Entry 3CWU (X-ray diffraction, 2.80 A resolution); this record covers chains B and C of the 8 polymer chains in the assembly.

Chain B (and C):
Protein: DNA-3-methyladenine glycosylase 2
Organism: Escherichia coli
Notes: EC 3.2.2.21; chain C of this document is another copy of the same molecule, construct and numbering; everything in this record applies to it too
Reference sequence: P04395 (3MG2_ECOLI); residue numbers follow UniProt; this construct covers 1-282
Amino-acid sequence (282 residues; row label = number of the first residue in the row):
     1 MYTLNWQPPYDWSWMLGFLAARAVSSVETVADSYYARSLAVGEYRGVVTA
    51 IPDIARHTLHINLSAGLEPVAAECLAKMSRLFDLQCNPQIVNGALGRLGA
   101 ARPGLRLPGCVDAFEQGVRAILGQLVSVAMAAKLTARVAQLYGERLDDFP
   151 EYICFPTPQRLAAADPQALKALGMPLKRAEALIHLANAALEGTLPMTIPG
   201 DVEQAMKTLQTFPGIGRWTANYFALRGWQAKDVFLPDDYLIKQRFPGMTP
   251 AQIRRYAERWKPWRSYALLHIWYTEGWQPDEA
Swiss-Prot annotation at these positions:
  - active site: Asp-238 (Proton acceptor)
  - site: Trp-218 (Determinant for substrate specificity and/or activity)
  - mutagenesis: Gln-124 (Q124A: Methylmethane sulfonate-resistant), Trp-218 (W218A: No catalytic activity, methylmethane sulfonate-sensitive), Asp-237 (D237N: More than 30% catalytic activity, methylmethane sulfonate-resistant), Asp-238 (D238N: No catalytic activity, methylmethane sulfonate-sensitive)

Chain B / chain C interface:
Contacting residue pairs (37; chain B residue first):
  Tyr-44(B) / Gln-85(C)  hydrogen bond
  Pro-69(B) / Gln-85(C)
  Ala-72(B) / Leu-4(C)  hydrophobic
  Ala-72(B) / Ala-72(C)
  Ala-72(B) / Leu-75(C)
  Ala-72(B) / Ala-76(C)
  Ala-72(B) / Ser-79(C)
  Glu-73(B) / Ala-76(C)
  Glu-73(B) / Arg-80(C)  salt bridge
  Leu-75(B) / Ala-72(C)
  Ala-76(B) / Ala-72(C)  hydrophobic
  Ala-76(B) / Glu-73(C)
  Ala-76(B) / Ala-76(C)  hydrophobic
  Ser-79(B) / Ala-72(C)
  Arg-80(B) / Glu-73(C)  salt bridge
  Gln-85(B) / Tyr-44(C)  hydrogen bond
  Gln-85(B) / Pro-69(C)
  Gln-159(B) / Gly-200(C)
  Ala-189(B) / Gly-200(C)
  Leu-190(B) / Pro-199(C)
  Leu-190(B) / Gly-200(C)  hydrogen bond (backbone-backbone)
  Leu-190(B) / Asp-201(C)  hydrogen bond (backbone-backbone)
  Glu-191(B) / Gln-204(C)
  Glu-191(B) / Ala-205(C)
  Glu-191(B) / Thr-208(C)  hydrogen bond
  Gly-192(B) / Pro-195(C)
  Gly-192(B) / Pro-199(C)
  Pro-195(B) / Gly-192(C)
  Met-196(B) / Thr-197(C)
  Thr-197(B) / Met-196(C)
  Pro-199(B) / Leu-190(C)
  Gly-200(B) / Ala-189(C)
  Gly-200(B) / Leu-190(C)  hydrogen bond (backbone-backbone)
  Asp-201(B) / Leu-190(C)  hydrogen bond (backbone-backbone)
  Gln-204(B) / Glu-191(C)
  Ala-205(B) / Glu-191(C)
  Thr-208(B) / Glu-191(C)
Other interface residues (no listed pair), chain B (27 interface residues in all): Leu-4, Val-70, Leu-84, Thr-193
Other interface residues (no listed pair), chain C (26 interface residues in all): Val-70, Leu-84, Gln-159

Summary:
Chain B and chain C form an interface of 27 and 26 residues respectively; the contacts include 7 hydrogen
bonds and 2 salt bridges. Polar pairs include Glu-73(B)/Arg-80(C), Tyr-44(B)/Gln-85(C) and
Glu-191(B)/Thr-208(C). From UniProt: active-site residue Asp-238(B) and 4 mutagenesis sites on chain B.
Chain B and chain C are both DNA-3-methyladenine glycosylase 2 (Escherichia coli); the structure, Crystal
Structure of an AlkA Host/Guest Complex 2'-fluoro-2'-deoxy-1,N6-ethenoadenine:Thymine Base Pair, was
determined by X-ray diffraction (same publication as 3CVT, 3CW7, 3CWA, 3CWS and 3CWT).
